PDB entry 8Y3W | electron microscopy, 3.49 A resolution | chains A and B of the 6 polymer chains in the assembly

== Chain A (and B) ==
Name: SIR2-like domain-containing protein
Source organism: Bacillus subtilis
Notes: chain B of this document is another copy of the same molecule, construct and numbering; everything in this record applies to it too
UniProtKB: D4G637 (D4G637_BACNB); residue numbers follow UniProt; this construct covers 1-1005
Chain sequence (1005 residues; numbered 1 to 1005; the number before each row is that of its first residue):
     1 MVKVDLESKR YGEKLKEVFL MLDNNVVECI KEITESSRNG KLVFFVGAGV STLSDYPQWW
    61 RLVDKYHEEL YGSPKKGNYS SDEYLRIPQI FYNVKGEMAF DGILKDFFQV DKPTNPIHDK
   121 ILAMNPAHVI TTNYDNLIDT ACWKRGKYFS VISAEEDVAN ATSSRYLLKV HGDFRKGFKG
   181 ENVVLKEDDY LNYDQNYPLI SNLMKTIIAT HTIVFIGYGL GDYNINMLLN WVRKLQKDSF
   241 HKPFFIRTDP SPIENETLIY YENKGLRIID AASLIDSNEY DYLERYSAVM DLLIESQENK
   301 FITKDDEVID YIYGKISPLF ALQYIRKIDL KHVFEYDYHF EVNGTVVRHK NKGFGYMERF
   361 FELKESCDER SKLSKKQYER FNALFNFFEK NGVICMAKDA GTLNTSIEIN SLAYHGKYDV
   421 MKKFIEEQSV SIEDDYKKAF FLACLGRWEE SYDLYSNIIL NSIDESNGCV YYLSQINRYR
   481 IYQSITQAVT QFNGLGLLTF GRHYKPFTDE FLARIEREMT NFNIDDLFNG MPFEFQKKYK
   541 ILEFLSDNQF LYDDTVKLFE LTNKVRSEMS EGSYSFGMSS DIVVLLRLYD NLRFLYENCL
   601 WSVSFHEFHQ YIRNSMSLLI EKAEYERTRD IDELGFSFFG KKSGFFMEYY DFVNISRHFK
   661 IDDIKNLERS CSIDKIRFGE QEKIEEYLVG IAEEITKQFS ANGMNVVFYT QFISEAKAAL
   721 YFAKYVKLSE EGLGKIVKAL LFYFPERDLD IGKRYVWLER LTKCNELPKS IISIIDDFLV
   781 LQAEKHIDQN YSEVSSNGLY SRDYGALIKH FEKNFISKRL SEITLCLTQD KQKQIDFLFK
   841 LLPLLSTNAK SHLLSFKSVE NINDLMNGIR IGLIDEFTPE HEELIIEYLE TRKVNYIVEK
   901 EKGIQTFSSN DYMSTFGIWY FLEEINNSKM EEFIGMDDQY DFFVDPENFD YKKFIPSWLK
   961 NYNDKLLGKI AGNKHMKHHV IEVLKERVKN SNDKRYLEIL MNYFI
Not modelled in the structure: 1-11, 492-505, 632-643, 899-909 (chain B: 1-5, 495-503, 566-576, 635-643, 899-911)
Reported in the primary citation:
  - catalytic residues: N133, Y134, D135, H171 (by similarity / conservation)
  - mutagenesis - Y134A, D135A, H171A, N202A, L1000A/M1001A: decreased catalytic activity on TTP
  - mutagenesis - R86E: decreased catalytic activity
  - mutagenesis - Y260E: unchanged catalytic activity
  - mutagenesis - R86E: decreased stability

== Interface between chain A and chain B ==
Contacting residue pairs (109):
  D119(A) - N521(B)
  A123(A) - N521(B)
  W143(A) - I463(B)
  W143(A) - Y471(B)
  W143(A) - Q475(B)
  W143(A) - R478(B)
  K144(A) - E518(B)
  K144(A) - M519(B)
  K144(A) - F522(B)
  R145(A) - R517(B)  hydrogen bond (side chain-backbone)
  R145(A) - E518(B)  hydrogen bond (side chain-backbone)
  R145(A) - M519(B)
  R145(A) - N521(B)
  R145(A) - F522(B)
  G146(A) - F522(B)
  G146(A) - N523(B)
  G146(A) - D526(B)
  G146(A) - L527(B)
  Y148(A) - G530(B)
  V158(A) - T210(B)
  A159(A) - K41(B)
  A161(A) - F533(B)
  T162(A) - G530(B)
  T162(A) - M531(B)
  T162(A) - P532(B)
  T162(A) - F533(B)
  T162(A) - Q536(B)
  S163(A) - N529(B)  hydrogen bond (side chain-backbone)
  S163(A) - G530(B)
  S164(A) - S164(B)
  R165(A) - D526(B)  salt bridge
  Q195(A) - Q236(B)
  L199(A) - A209(B)  hydrophobic
  N202(A) - N202(B)
  N202(A) - T206(B)
  T206(A) - T206(B)
  A209(A) - A159(B)
  A209(A) - L199(B)  hydrophobic
  T210(A) - V158(B)
  T210(A) - A159(B)
  W231(A) - L199(B)  hydrophobic
  L235(A) - P198(B)  hydrophobic
  Q236(A) - Q195(B)
  Q236(A) - P198(B)
  I463(A) - W143(B)
  Y471(A) - W143(B)
  R517(A) - R145(B)  hydrogen bond (backbone-side chain)
  E518(A) - R145(B)  hydrogen bond (backbone-side chain)
  N521(A) - A123(B)
  L527(A) - G146(B)
  G530(A) - Y148(B)
  F533(A) - A161(B)
  F533(A) - T162(B)
  Q549(A) - Y552(B)
  Q549(A) - D553(B)  hydrogen bond
  Y552(A) - Q549(B)
  Y552(A) - Y552(B)  hydrophobic
  D553(A) - Q549(B)
  T555(A) - T555(B)
  T555(A) - F559(B)
  V556(A) - Q610(B)
  L558(A) - F559(B)  hydrophobic
  F559(A) - L558(B)  hydrophobic
  F559(A) - F559(B)  hydrophobic
  F559(A) - N614(B)
  F559(A) - L618(B)  hydrophobic
  E560(A) - Q610(B)  hydrogen bond
  T562(A) - L618(B)
  N563(A) - Q610(B)  hydrogen bond
  N563(A) - N614(B)
  K564(A) - E621(B)  salt bridge
  K564(A) - N666(B)
  K564(A) - S670(B)
  R566(A) - E621(B)  salt bridge
  S567(A) - N666(B)  hydrogen bond
  S567(A) - R669(B)  hydrogen bond
  S570(A) - R669(B)  hydrogen bond (side chain-backbone)
  E571(A) - R669(B)  salt bridge
  Q610(A) - F559(B)
  Q610(A) - E560(B)  hydrogen bond
  Q610(A) - N563(B)  hydrogen bond
  R613(A) - N563(B)
  N614(A) - F559(B)
  N614(A) - T562(B)
  N614(A) - N563(B)
  L618(A) - T562(B)
  E621(A) - K564(B)  salt bridge
  Y625(A) - R669(B)
  R627(A) - N992(B)  hydrogen bond
  T628(A) - N992(B)
  T628(A) - K994(B)  hydrogen bond (backbone-side chain)
  D630(A) - N992(B)
  D630(A) - D993(B)
  D630(A) - K994(B)  hydrogen bond (backbone-backbone)
  I631(A) - K960(B)
  I631(A) - D993(B)
  I631(A) - K994(B)
  I631(A) - R995(B)
  N666(A) - K564(B)
  L667(A) - K564(B)
  S670(A) - Y625(B)
  K960(A) - D632(B)  hydrogen bond (side chain-backbone)
  K960(A) - E633(B)  hydrogen bond (side chain-backbone)
  S991(A) - L634(B)
  N992(A) - R627(B)  hydrogen bond
  N992(A) - L634(B)
  D993(A) - L634(B)
  K994(A) - D630(B)
  R995(A) - I631(B)
Interface residues without a listed pair, chain A (83 interface residues in all): K41, L122, K147, N160, P198, K205, Q475, R478, M519, N523, D526, N529, M531, Q536, H606, S617, D663, R669
Interface residues without a listed pair, chain B (78 interface residues in all): K144, S163, R165, N196, L203, T520, I524, V556, S617, D663, L667, S991

== In short ==
83 residues of chain A face 78 of chain B across their interface; the contacts include 19 hydrogen bonds and 5
salt bridges. Polar pairs include R165(A)-D526(B), K564(A)-E621(B) and R566(A)-E621(B). From the paper:
catalytic residues N133(A), Y134(A) and D135(A) among others; Y134A, D135A and H171A of chain A, among others,
reduce catalytic activity on TTP; 7 substitutions were tested in all.
Chain A and chain B are both SIR2-like domain-containing protein (Bacillus subtilis); the structure, The
Cryo-EM structure of anti-phage defense associated DSR2 tetramer bound with two DSAD1 inhibitors (same side),
was determined by electron microscopy, deposited together with 8Y13, 8Y34, 8Y3M, 8Y3Y and 8ZC9.
